Entry 3BKB (X-ray diffraction, 1.78 A resolution); this record covers chain A.

Chain A:
Name: Proto-oncogene tyrosine-protein kinase Fes/Fps
Source organism: Homo sapiens
Notes: EC 2.7.10.2
UniProt: P07332 (FES_HUMAN); residue numbers follow UniProt; this construct covers 448-822
Amino-acid sequence (377 residues; numbered 446 to 822; the number before each row is that of its first residue):
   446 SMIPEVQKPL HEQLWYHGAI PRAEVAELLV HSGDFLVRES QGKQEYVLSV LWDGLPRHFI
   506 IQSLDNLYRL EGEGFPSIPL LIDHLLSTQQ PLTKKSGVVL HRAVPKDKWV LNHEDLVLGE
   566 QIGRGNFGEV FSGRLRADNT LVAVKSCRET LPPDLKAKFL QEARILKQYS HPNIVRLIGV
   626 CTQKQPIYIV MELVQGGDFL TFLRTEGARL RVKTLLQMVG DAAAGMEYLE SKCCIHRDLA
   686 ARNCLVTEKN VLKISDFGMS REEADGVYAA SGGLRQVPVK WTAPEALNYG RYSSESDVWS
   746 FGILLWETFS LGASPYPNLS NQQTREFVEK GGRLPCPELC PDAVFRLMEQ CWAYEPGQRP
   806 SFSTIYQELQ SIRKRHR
Not modelled in the structure: 446-448, 822
Sequence notes: expression tag (446-447)
Ligand contacts: staurosporine (STU): Ile-567, Gly-568, Arg-569, Gly-570, Val-575, Ala-588, Lys-590, Glu-607, Val-620, Met-636, Glu-637, Leu-638, Val-639, Gly-642, Asp-643, Arg-687, Asn-688, Leu-690, Ser-700, Asp-701
What the authors report for this chain:
  - binding site for sulfate ion: Arg-467, Arg-483, Ser-485, Arg-706, Tyr-713
  - contacts within the chain: Glu-469/Arg-609, Lys-590/Glu-607 (salt bridge)
  - conformationally variable residues (order/disorder transition): Glu-472
  - mutagenesis - G463V: abolished catalytic activity
  - mutagenesis - E469K, E469K/E472K, R483M: decreased catalytic activity
  - mutagenesis - E469K/E472K/R609E, E472K: unchanged catalytic activity
  - mutagenesis - R483M: abolished binding to pTyr

Overview:
Chain A binds staurosporine. The paper reports a binding site for sulfate ion at Arg-467, Arg-483 and Ser-485
among others; E469K, E469K/E472K and R483M reduce catalytic activity; 6 substitutions were tested in all.
Chain A is Proto-oncogene tyrosine-protein kinase Fes/Fps (Homo sapiens); the structure, Crystal structure of
human Feline Sarcoma Viral Oncogene Homologue (v-FES), was determined by X-ray diffraction (same publication
as 3CD3 and 3CBL).
